Entry 7QND (electron microscopy, 3.40 A resolution); this record covers chains D and E of the 8 polymer chains in the assembly.

# Chain D
Molecule: Gamma-aminobutyric acid receptor subunit beta-3
Source organism: Homo sapiens
UniProt: P28472 (GBRB3_HUMAN); residues -24 to 448 here correspond to UniProt positions 1-473 (UniProt number = residue number + 25)
Chain sequence (473 residues; each row starts with the number of its first residue; numbers below 1 keep their minus sign (Met-24 is residue -24)):
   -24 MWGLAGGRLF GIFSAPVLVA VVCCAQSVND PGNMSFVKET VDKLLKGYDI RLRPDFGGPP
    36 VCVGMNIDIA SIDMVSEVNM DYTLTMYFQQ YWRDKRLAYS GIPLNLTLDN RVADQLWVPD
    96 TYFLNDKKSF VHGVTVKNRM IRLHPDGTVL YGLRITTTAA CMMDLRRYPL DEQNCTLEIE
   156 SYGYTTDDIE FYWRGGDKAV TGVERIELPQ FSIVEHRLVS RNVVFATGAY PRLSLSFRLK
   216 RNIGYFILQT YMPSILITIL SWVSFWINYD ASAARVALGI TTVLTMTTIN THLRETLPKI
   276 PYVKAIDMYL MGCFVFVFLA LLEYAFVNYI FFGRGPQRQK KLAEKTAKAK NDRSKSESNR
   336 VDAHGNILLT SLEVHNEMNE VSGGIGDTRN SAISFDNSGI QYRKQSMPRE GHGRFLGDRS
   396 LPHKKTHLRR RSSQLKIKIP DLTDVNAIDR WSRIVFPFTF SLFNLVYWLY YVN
Unresolved in the structure: -24 to 6, 308-421, 448
Swiss-Prot annotation at these positions:
  - binding site (benzamidine): Asp95 to Tyr97, Glu155 to Tyr157, Phe200
  - binding site (4-aminobutanoate): Tyr97, Glu155, Tyr157, Thr202
  - binding site (histamine): Tyr97, Ser156, Tyr157, Thr202
  - glycosylation (N-linked (GlcNAc...) asparagine): Asn8, Asn80, Asn149
Disulfides: Cys136-Cys150
Covalently attached groups: N-acetylglucosamine (NAG) linked to Asn80; glycan linked to Asn149
Ligand contacts:
  - gaboxadol (EI7; 4,5,6,7-tetrahydro-[1,2]oxazolo[5,4-c]pyridin-3-one): Asp43, Tyr62, Gln64
  - histamine (HSM): Tyr97, Glu155, Ser156, Tyr157, Phe200, Thr202, Tyr205

# Chain E
Molecule: Gamma-aminobutyric acid receptor subunit delta
Source organism: Homo sapiens
UniProt: O14764 (GBRD_HUMAN); residues 1-452 here = UniProt positions 1-452
Chain sequence (472 residues; row label = number of the first residue in the row):
     1 MDAPARLLAP LLLLCAQQLR GTRAMNDIGD YVGSNLEISW LPNLDGLIAG YARNFRPGIG
    61 GPPVNVALAL EVASIDHISE ANMEYTMTVF LHQSWRDSRL SYNHTNETLG LDSRFVDKLW
   121 LPDTFIVNAK SAWFHDVTVE NKLIRLQPDG VILYSIRITS TVACDMDLAK YPMDEQECML
   181 DLESYGYSSE DIVYYWSESQ EHIHGLDKLQ LAQFTITSYR FTTELMNFKS AGQFPRLSLH
   241 FHLRRNRGVY IIQSYMPSVL LVAMSWVSFW ISQAAVPARV SLGITTVLTM TTLMVSARSS
   301 LPRASAIKAL DVYFWICYVF VFAALVEYAF AHFNADYRKK QKAKVKVSRP RAEMDVRNAI
   361 VLFSLSAAGV TQELAISRRQ RRVPGNLMGS YRSVGVETGE TKKEGAARSG GQGGIRARLR
   421 PIDADTIDIY ARAVFPAAFA AVNVIYWAAY AMGGSGGSGG SGKTETSQVA PA
Unresolved in the structure: 1-40, 337-423, 452-472
Sequence notes: expression tag (453-472)
Swiss-Prot annotation at these positions:
  - modified residue: Ser390 (Phosphoserine)
  - glycosylation (N-linked (GlcNAc...) asparagine): Asn103, Asn106
Disulfides: Cys164-Cys178
Covalently attached groups: N-acetylglucosamine (NAG) linked to Asn103
Ligand contacts: gaboxadol (EI7; 4,5,6,7-tetrahydro-[1,2]oxazolo[5,4-c]pyridin-3-one): Phe125, Glu183, Ser184, Tyr185, Lys229, Ser230, Phe234
Reported in the primary citation:
  - specificity-determining residues: Glu71, His92 (proposed by the authors, not directly observed)

# Chain D / chain E interface
Contacting residue pairs - 88 pairs, chain D then chain E:
  Met9(D) - Arg56(E)
  Met9(D) - Gly58(E)  hydrogen bond (side chain-backbone)
  Met9(D) - Ile59(E)  hydrophobic
  Met9(D) - Arg99(E)
  Val12(D) - Phe55(E)  hydrophobic
  Lys13(D) - Ala52(E)
  Val16(D) - Phe55(E)  hydrophobic
  Glu52(D) - Arg303(E)  salt bridge
  Tyr62(D) - Phe125(E)
  Tyr62(D) - Tyr185(E)  hydrophobic
  Thr82(D) - Gly186(E)
  Thr82(D) - Tyr187(E)
  Thr82(D) - Asp191(E)
  Leu83(D) - Asn54(E)
  Leu83(D) - Phe55(E)  hydrophobic
  Leu83(D) - Tyr187(E)
  Asp84(D) - Asn54(E)  hydrogen bond (backbone-backbone)
  Asp84(D) - Trp120(E)
  Asp84(D) - Tyr187(E)
  Arg86(D) - Arg53(E)
  Arg86(D) - Asp117(E)  hydrogen bond (side chain-backbone)
  Arg86(D) - Leu119(E)  hydrogen bond (side chain-backbone)
  Val87(D) - Asn54(E)
  His107(D) - Ala129(E)
  His107(D) - Lys130(E)
  Gly108(D) - Phe134(E)
  Val109(D) - Thr124(E)
  Val109(D) - Phe125(E)
  Val109(D) - Ala132(E)
  Val109(D) - Trp133(E)
  Val109(D) - Phe134(E)  hydrophobic
  Val109(D) - Ile158(E)  hydrophobic
  Thr110(D) - Leu91(E)
  Thr110(D) - Thr124(E)  hydrogen bond (side chain-backbone)
  Thr110(D) - Phe134(E)
  Thr110(D) - Ile156(E)
  Thr110(D) - Ile158(E)
  Val111(D) - Asp123(E)
  Asn113(D) - Phe125(E)
  Asn113(D) - Tyr185(E)
  Arg114(D) - Tyr185(E)
  Met115(D) - Tyr185(E)  hydrophobic
  Met115(D) - Gly186(E)
  Arg117(D) - Gly186(E)  hydrogen bond (side chain-backbone)
  Arg117(D) - Ala231(E)  hydrogen bond (side chain-backbone)
  Gly127(D) - Tyr185(E)
  Leu128(D) - Tyr185(E)
  Arg129(D) - Phe125(E)
  Arg129(D) - Ile126(E)
  Arg129(D) - Val127(E)
  Arg129(D) - Ala129(E)
  Arg129(D) - Tyr185(E)  hydrogen bond (backbone-side chain)
  Tyr143(D) - Arg303(E)  hydrogen bond
  Arg180(D) - Lys229(E)
  Glu182(D) - Asp165(E)
  Pro184(D) - Ala304(E)  hydrophobic
  Pro184(D) - Ser305(E)
  Gln185(D) - Arg303(E)  hydrogen bond
  Gly219(D) - Ser305(E)
  Tyr220(D) - Arg303(E)
  Tyr220(D) - Ala304(E)
  Tyr220(D) - Ser305(E)  hydrogen bond (backbone-side chain)
  Phe221(D) - Arg303(E)
  Leu223(D) - Arg298(E)  hydrogen bond (backbone-side chain)
  Leu223(D) - Trp315(E)  hydrophobic
  Gln224(D) - Val295(E)
  Gln224(D) - Arg298(E)  hydrogen bond
  Pro228(D) - Thr291(E)
  Leu231(D) - Tyr318(E)
  Leu231(D) - Phe322(E)
  Leu235(D) - Val287(E)  hydrophobic
  Leu235(D) - Phe322(E)  hydrophobic
  Leu235(D) - Leu325(E)  hydrophobic
  Val238(D) - Ala329(E)  hydrophobic
  Trp241(D) - Phe333(E)  hydrophobic
  Ile242(D) - His332(E)
  Asn243(D) - His332(E)  hydrogen bond (backbone-side chain)
  Asn243(D) - Asp336(E)
  Ala246(D) - Val276(E)  hydrophobic
  Ala249(D) - Val276(E)  hydrophobic
  Ala249(D) - Val280(E)  hydrophobic
  Leu253(D) - Ile284(E)  hydrophobic
  Thr256(D) - Ile284(E)
  Thr256(D) - Leu288(E)
  Thr260(D) - Leu288(E)
  His267(D) - Val295(E)
  His267(D) - Ser299(E)
  Arg428(D) - Phe333(E)
Interface residues without a listed pair, chain D (58 interface residues in all): Asp48, Gln64, Leu79, Phe105, Thr131, Arg216, Ile232, Ile234, Ala248, Ala252, Leu272
Interface residues without a listed pair, chain E (59 interface residues in all): Pro57, Gly60, Gln93, Leu121, Pro122, Ser230, Pro277, Met294

# Summary
58 residues of chain D and 59 residues of chain E are in contact; the contacts include 14 hydrogen bonds and 1
salt bridge. Polar contacts include Glu52(D)-Arg303(E), Met9(D)-Gly58(E) and Arg86(D)-Asp117(E). Gaboxadol is
bound between chain D and chain E. Bound to chain D: histamine. From the paper: specificity determinants
Glu71(E) and His92(E).
Here chain D is Gamma-aminobutyric acid receptor subunit beta-3 and chain E is Gamma-aminobutyric acid
receptor subunit delta, both from Homo sapiens. Entry 7QND (Cryo-EM structure of human full-length
extrasynaptic beta3delta GABA(A)R in complex with THIP (gaboxadol), histamine and nanobody ...) was determined
by electron microscopy together with 7QN5, 7QN6, 7QN7, 7QN8, 7QN9, 7QNA and 3 further entries from the same
study.
